Entry 8DQ1 (electron microscopy, 4.10 A resolution (low resolution: residue-level contacts below are approximate; hydrogen-bond / salt-bridge calls are withheld)); this record covers chains C and A of the 6 polymer chains in the assembly.

# Chain C
Name: RhlR protein
From: Pseudomonas aeruginosa
Reference sequence: A9JPX4 (A9JPX4_PSEAI); numbering as in UniProt (aligned over 1-241)
Chain sequence (241 residues; numbered 1 to 241; the number before each row is that of its first residue):
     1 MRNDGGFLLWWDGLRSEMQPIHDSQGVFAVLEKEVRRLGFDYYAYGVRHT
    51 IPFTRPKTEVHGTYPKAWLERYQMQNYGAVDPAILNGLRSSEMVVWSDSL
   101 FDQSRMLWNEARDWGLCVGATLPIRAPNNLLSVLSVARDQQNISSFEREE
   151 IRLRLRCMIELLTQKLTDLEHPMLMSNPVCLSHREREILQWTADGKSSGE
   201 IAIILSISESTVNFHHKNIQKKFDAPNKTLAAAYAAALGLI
Small-molecule neighbours: PqsE (K5G; 4-(3-bromophenoxy)-N-[(3S)-2-oxothiolan-3-yl]butanamide): A44, V60, H61, G62, T63, Y64, W68, L69, Y72, D81, A83, I84, W96, F101, L107, L116, T121, V133, S135
From the paper describing this entry:
  - binding site for the 18-nt DNA strand: K217, K228
  - mutagenesis - K217A/K221A: abolished binding to promoter DNA
  - mutagenesis - K217A/K221A: abolished binding to the 18-nt DNA strand
  - mutagenesis - K217A/K221A: unchanged binding to 2-aminobenzoylacetyl-CoA thioesterase (chain A)
  - mutagenesis - F53A, R55A, C157S: decreased binding to 2-aminobenzoylacetyl-CoA thioesterase (chain A)
  - mutagenesis - R36A/R37A, R154A, K217A/K221A: abolished signaling with 2-aminobenzoylacetyl-CoA thioesterase (chain A)
  - mutagenesis - F53A, R55A: abolished signaling
  - mutagenesis - C157S (19-fold): increased signaling with 2-aminobenzoylacetyl-CoA thioesterase (chain A)
  - mutagenesis - C157S: decreased signaling
  - mutagenesis - K217A/K221A: abolished signaling in response to expression of WT PqsE
  - mutagenesis - C157S (19-fold): increased signaling in response to PqsE was expressed

# Chain A
Name: 2-aminobenzoylacetyl-CoA thioesterase
From: Pseudomonas aeruginosa
Reference sequence: P20581 (PQSE_PSEAE); numbering as in UniProt (aligned over 1-301)
Chain sequence (301 residues; row label = number of the first residue in the row):
     1 MLRLSAPGQLDDDLCLLGDVQVPVFLLRLGEASWALVEGGISRDAELVWA
    51 DLCRWVADPSQVHYWLITHKHYDHCGLLPYLCPRLPNVQVLASERTCQAW
   101 KSESAVRVVERLNRQLLRAEQRLPEACAWDALPVRAVADGEWLELGPRHR
   151 LQVIEAHGHSDDHVVFYDVRRRRLFCGDALGEFDEAEGVWRPLVFDDMEA
   201 YLESLERLQRLPTLLQLIPGHGGLLRGRLAADGAESAYTECLRLCRRLLW
   251 RQSMGESLDELSEELHRAWGGQSVDFLPGELHLGSMRRMLEILSRQALPL
   301 D
Not modelled in the structure: 299-301
Curated features (UniProtKB/Swiss-Prot):
  - binding site (Fe cation): H69, H71, D73, H74, H159, D178, H221
  - mutagenesis: E182 (E182A: Strong decrease in kcat with S-(4-nitrobenzoyl)mercaptoethane as substrate)
From the paper describing this entry:
  - mutagenesis - E206A, E235A: unchanged binding to RhlR protein (chain C)

# How chain C and chain A interact
Residue-residue contacts (34; chain C residue first):
  R2(C) - E206(A)
  R2(C) - Y238(A)
  N3(C) - E235(A)
  D4(C) - E235(A)
  G5(C) - E235(A)
  G6(C) - Q209(A)
  L9(C) - E206(A)
  L9(C) - Q209(A)
  L9(C) - R210(A)
  W10(C) - R210(A)
  G13(C) - R210(A)
  K33(C) - Q152(A)
  R36(C) - W142(A)
  R36(C) - V169(A)
  R37(C) - W142(A)
  R37(C) - Q152(A)
  R37(C) - Y167(A)
  R37(C) - L211(A)
  L38(C) - V169(A)
  L38(C) - R172(A)
  L38(C) - P212(A)
  G39(C) - V169(A)
  G39(C) - R170(A)
  D41(C) - R150(A)
  R138(C) - R170(A)
  Q140(C) - R148(A)
  Q141(C) - R170(A)
  F146(C) - L215(A)
  E147(C) - R172(A)
  E150(C) - R172(A)
  E150(C) - P212(A)
  E150(C) - T213(A)
  R154(C) - R210(A)
  R154(C) - P212(A)
Also at the interface, not in a pair above, chain A (19 interface residues in all): I154, R171
Interface features reported in the paper:
  - hot spots on chain C (mutagenesis) - R36A/R37A, R154A: abolished binding to 2-aminobenzoylacetyl-CoA thioesterase (chain A)
  - hot spots on chain A (mutagenesis) - R170A/R171A: abolished binding to RhlR protein (chain C)

# Overview
21 residues of chain C and 19 residues of chain A are in contact. Bound to chain C: PqsE. From the paper: a
binding site for the 18-nt DNA strand at K217(C) and K228(C); F53A, R55A and C157S of chain C reduce binding
to 2-aminobenzoylacetyl-CoA thioesterase (chain A); 9 substitutions were tested in all.
Chain C is RhlR protein and chain A is 2-aminobenzoylacetyl-CoA thioesterase, both from Pseudomonas
aeruginosa; the structure, Quorum-sensing receptor RhlR bound to PqsE, was determined by electron microscopy
(same publication as 8DQ0).
